Entry 9E2X (electron microscopy, 3.50 A resolution); this record covers chains 4 and 7 of the 15 polymer chains in the assembly.

# Chain 4
Name: DNA replication licensing factor MCM4
Organism: Saccharomyces cerevisiae W303
Notes: EC 3.6.4.12
Reference sequence: P30665 (MCM4_YEAST); residues 1-933 here = UniProt positions 1-933
Chain sequence (933 residues; row label = number of the first residue in the row):
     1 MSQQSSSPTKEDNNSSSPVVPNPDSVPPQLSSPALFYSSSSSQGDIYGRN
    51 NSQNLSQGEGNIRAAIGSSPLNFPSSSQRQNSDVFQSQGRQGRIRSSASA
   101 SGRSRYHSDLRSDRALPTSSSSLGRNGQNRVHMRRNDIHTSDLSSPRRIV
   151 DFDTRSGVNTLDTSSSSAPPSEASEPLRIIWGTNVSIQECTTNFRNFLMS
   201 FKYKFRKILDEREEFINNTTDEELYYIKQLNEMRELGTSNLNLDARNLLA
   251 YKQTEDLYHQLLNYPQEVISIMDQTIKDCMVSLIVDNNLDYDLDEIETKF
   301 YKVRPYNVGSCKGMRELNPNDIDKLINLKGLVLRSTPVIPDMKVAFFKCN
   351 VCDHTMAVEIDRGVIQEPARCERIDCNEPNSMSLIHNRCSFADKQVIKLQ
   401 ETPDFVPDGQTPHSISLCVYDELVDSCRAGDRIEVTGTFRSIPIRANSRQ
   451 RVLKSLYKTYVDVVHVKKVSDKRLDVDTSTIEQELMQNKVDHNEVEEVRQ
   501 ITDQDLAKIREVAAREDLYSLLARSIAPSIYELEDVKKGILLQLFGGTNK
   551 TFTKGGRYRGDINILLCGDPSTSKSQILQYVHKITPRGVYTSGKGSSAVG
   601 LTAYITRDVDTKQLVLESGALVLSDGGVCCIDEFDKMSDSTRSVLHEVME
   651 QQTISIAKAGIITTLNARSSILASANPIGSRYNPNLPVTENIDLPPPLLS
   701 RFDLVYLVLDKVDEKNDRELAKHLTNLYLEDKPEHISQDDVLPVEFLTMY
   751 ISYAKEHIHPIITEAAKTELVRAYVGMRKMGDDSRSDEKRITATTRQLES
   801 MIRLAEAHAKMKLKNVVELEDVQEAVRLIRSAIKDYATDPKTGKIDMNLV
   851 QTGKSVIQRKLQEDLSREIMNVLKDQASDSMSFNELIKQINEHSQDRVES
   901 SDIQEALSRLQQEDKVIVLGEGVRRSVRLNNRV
Unresolved in the structure: 1-174, 470-500, 729-738, 782-791, 837-933
Metal / ion sites: Zn2+: Cys-349, Cys-352, Cys-371, Cys-376; Mg2+: Ser-575, Asp-632 (together with ADP)
Small-molecule neighbours:
  - ADP (adenosine-5'-diphosphate), molecule 1: Ser-529, Ile-530, Tyr-531, Leu-533, Asp-569, Pro-570, Ser-571, Thr-572, Ser-573, Lys-574, Ser-575, Gln-576, Leu-720, Leu-724
  - ADP, molecule 2: Tyr-558, Glu-650, Arg-701, Thr-795, Arg-796, Glu-799
Curated features (UniProtKB/Swiss-Prot):
  - motif: Ser-700 to Asp-703 (Arginine finger)
  - binding site (ATP): Gly-568 to Ser-575
  - modified residue (Phosphoserine): Ser-52, Ser-56, Ser-69
  - mutagenesis: Lys-574 (K574A: Loss of MCM2-7 complex helicase activity)

# Chain 7
Name: DNA replication licensing factor MCM7
Organism: Saccharomyces cerevisiae W303
Notes: EC 3.6.4.12
Reference sequence: P38132 (MCM7_YEAST); residue numbers follow UniProt; this construct covers 1-845
Chain sequence (845 residues; row label = number of the first residue in the row):
     1 MSAALPSIQLPVDYNNLFNEITDFLVTFKQDTLSSDATRNENEDENLDAE
    51 NIEQHLLEKGPKYMAMLQKVANRELNSVIIDLDDILQYQNEKFLQGTQAD
   101 DLVSAIQQNANHFTELFCRAIDNNMPLPTKEIDYKDDVLDVILNQRRLRN
   151 ERMLSDRTNEIRSENLMDTTMDPPSSMNDALREVVEDETELFPPNLTRRY
   201 FLYFKPLSQNCARRYRKKAISSKPLSVRQIKGDFLGQLITVRGIITRVSD
   251 VKPAVEVIAYTCDQCGYEVFQEVNSRTFTPLSECTSEECSQNQTKGQLFM
   301 STRASKFSAFQECKIQELSQQVPVGHIPRSLNIHVNGTLVRSLSPGDIVD
   351 VTGIFLPAPYTGFKALKAGLLTETYLEAQFVRQHKKKFASFSLTSDVEER
   401 VMELITSGDVYNRLAKSIAPEIYGNLDVKKALLLLLVGGVDKRVGDGMKI
   451 RGDINVCLMGDPGVAKSQLLKAICKISPRGVYTTGKGSSGVGLTAAVMKD
   501 PVTDEMILEGGALVLADNGICCIDEFDKMDESDRTAIHEVMEQQTISISK
   551 AGINTTLNARTSILAAANPLYGRYNPRLSPLDNINLPAALLSRFDILFLM
   601 LDIPSRDDDEKLAEHVTYVHMHNKQPDLDFTPVEPSKMREYIAYAKTKRP
   651 VMSEAVNDYVVQAYIRLRQDSKREMDSKFSFGQATPRTLLGIIRLSQALA
   701 KLRLADMVDIDDVEEALRLVRVSKESLYQETNKSKEDESPTTKIFTIIKK
   751 MLQETGKNTLSYENIVKTVRLRGFTMLQLSNCIQEYSYLNVWHLINEGNT
   801 LKFVDDGTMDTDQEDSLVSTPKLAPQTTASANVSAQDSDIDLQDA
Unresolved in the structure: 1-4, 31-58, 157-190, 386-408, 731-845
Disulfides: Cys-474/Cys-522
Metal / ion sites: Zn2+: Cys-262, Cys-265, Cys-284, Cys-289; Mg2+: Ser-467, Asp-524 (together with ATP)
Small-molecule neighbours:
  - ADP (adenosine-5'-diphosphate): Met-448, Ile-450, Glu-542, Pro-686, Arg-687, Leu-690
  - ATP (adenosine-5'-triphosphate): Glu-421, Ile-422, Tyr-423, Gly-424, Pro-462, Gly-463, Val-464, Ala-465, Lys-466, Ser-467, Gln-468, Asp-524, Glu-525, Asn-568, Leu-612, Val-616
Curated features (UniProtKB/Swiss-Prot):
  - motif: Ser-592 to Asp-595 (Arginine finger)
  - binding site (ATP): Tyr-423, Gly-463, Ala-465, Lys-466, Ser-467, Asn-568, Arg-593, Arg-687
  - modified residue: Thr-811 (Phosphothreonine), Ser-819 (Phosphoserine), Ser-838 (Phosphoserine)
  - mutagenesis: Lys-466 (K466A: Loss of MCM2-7 complex helicase activity)
What the authors report for this chain:
  - binding site for Lagging strand DNA template: Phe-363
  - binding site for Leading strand DNA template: Phe-363

# Chain 4 / chain 7 interface
Residue-residue contacts (99; chain 4 residue first):
  Trp-181(4) with Ile-142(7), hydrophobic; Thr-261(7); Ser-301(7); Arg-303(7); Ala-304(7), hydrophobic
  Gly-182(4) with Val-138(7); Val-141(7)
  Thr-183(4) with Val-141(7)
  Asn-184(4) with Val-141(7)
  Asp-256(4) with Lys-135(7), salt bridge
  Asn-263(4) with Asp-136(7), hydrogen bond
  Tyr-264(4) with Asp-136(7); Arg-303(7)
  Glu-267(4) with Arg-303(7), salt bridge
  Arg-315(4) with Arg-341(7), hydrogen bond (backbone-side chain)
  Glu-316(4) with Arg-341(7)
  Leu-317(4) with Arg-341(7)
  Asn-318(4) with Arg-341(7), hydrogen bond
  Pro-319(4) with Phe-307(7), hydrophobic; Ser-308(7); Ala-309(7)
  Ile-322(4) with Pro-253(7), hydrophobic; Phe-307(7), hydrophobic
  Asp-323(4) with Thr-302(7)
  Arg-362(4) with Phe-299(7)
  His-413(4) with Asp-250(7), salt bridge
  Pro-443(4) with Met-300(7), hydrophobic
  Arg-451(4) with Pro-280(7)
  Val-452(4) with Thr-277(7); Phe-278(7)
  Leu-453(4) with Thr-277(7); Phe-278(7), hydrogen bond (backbone-backbone); Pro-280(7), hydrophobic
  Lys-454(4) with Phe-278(7)
  Ser-455(4) with Val-255(7), hydrogen bond (backbone-backbone); Ser-275(7); Arg-276(7), hydrogen bond (backbone-backbone)
  Leu-456(4) with Phe-310(7), hydrophobic
  Tyr-457(4) with Pro-253(7), hydrogen bond (backbone-backbone); Val-255(7), hydrophobic; Ile-258(7); Met-300(7), hydrogen bond; Phe-307(7), hydrophobic
  Thr-459(4) with Pro-253(7)
  Pro-528(4) with Asp-446(7)
  Ser-529(4) with Met-448(7), hydrogen bond
  Ser-571(4) with Thr-685(7); Pro-686(7)
  Gln-576(4) with Met-448(7); Lys-449(7), hydrogen bond (side chain-backbone)
  Gln-579(4) with Gln-543(7)
  Tyr-580(4) with Asp-446(7), hydrogen bond; Gly-447(7); Met-448(7), hydrogen bond (side chain-backbone)
  Lys-583(4) with Gly-447(7), hydrogen bond (side chain-backbone)
  Val-589(4) with Ser-549(7)
  Tyr-590(4) with Ser-547(7)
  Thr-591(4) with Ser-549(7)
  Ser-592(4) with Glu-539(7), hydrogen bond
  Gly-593(4) with Thr-535(7)
  Lys-594(4) with Thr-535(7)
  Gly-595(4) with Ser-547(7); Ile-548(7); Ser-549(7), hydrogen bond (backbone-backbone)
  Gly-600(4) with Ser-549(7); Lys-550(7); Asn-554(7)
  Leu-601(4) with Ser-549(7)
  Tyr-604(4) with Met-506(7); Ala-551(7); Gly-552(7)
  Val-609(4) with Glu-505(7)
  Ser-618(4) with Asn-554(7), hydrogen bond (backbone-side chain)
  Gly-619(4) with Asn-554(7)
  Ala-620(4) with Asn-554(7)
  Leu-623(4) with Asn-554(7)
  Asp-632(4) with Glu-539(7)
  Lys-636(4) with Thr-535(7)
  Arg-681(4) with Gln-683(7)
  Asp-710(4) with Arg-668(7)
  Lys-711(4) with Arg-668(7)
  Val-712(4) with Arg-668(7); Lys-672(7), hydrogen bond (backbone-side chain)
  Asp-717(4) with Arg-668(7), salt bridge
  Arg-718(4) with Ile-665(7)
  Leu-720(4) with Pro-686(7), hydrophobic
  Ala-721(4) with Val-661(7), hydrophobic; Tyr-664(7), hydrophobic; Leu-689(7), hydrophobic
  Lys-722(4) with Asp-658(7), salt bridge
  Leu-724(4) with Leu-690(7), hydrophobic
  Thr-725(4) with Asn-657(7), hydrogen bond; Ile-693(7)
  Leu-727(4) with Arg-443(7), hydrogen bond (backbone-side chain)
  Tyr-728(4) with Asp-441(7); Arg-443(7); Met-652(7), hydrophobic; Ile-693(7), hydrophobic; Gln-697(7)
Other interface residues (no listed pair), chain 4 (74 interface residues in all): Ile-180, Ser-441, Ala-446, Pro-570, Ser-596, Ser-597, Val-599, Glu-633, Asn-676, Glu-714, Asn-726
Other interface residues (no listed pair), chain 7 (70 interface residues in all): Asp-137, Lys-252, Ala-254, Glu-268, Val-273, Thr-279, Ile-450, His-538, Arg-593, Gln-669, Arg-687

# In short
74 residues of chain 4 and 70 residues of chain 7 are in contact; the contacts include 19 hydrogen bonds and 5
salt bridges. Polar pairs include Asp-256(4)/Lys-135(7), Glu-267(4)/Arg-303(7) and His-413(4)/Asp-250(7). From
the paper: a binding site for Lagging strand DNA template at Phe-363(7); a binding site for Leading strand DNA
template at Phe-363(7).
Chain 4 is DNA replication licensing factor MCM4 and chain 7 is DNA replication licensing factor MCM7, both
from Saccharomyces cerevisiae W303; the structure, Cryo-EM structure of yeast CMG helicase stalled at
G4-containing DNA template, state 2, was determined by electron microscopy (same publication as 9E2W, 9E2Y and
9E2Z).
